PDB entry 1QHI | X-ray diffraction, 1.90 A resolution | chains A and B

Chain A (and B):
Molecule: Protein (THYMIDINE kinase)
From: Herpes simplex virus (type 1 / strain 17)
Notes: EC 2.7.1.21; chain B of this document is another copy of the same molecule, construct and numbering; everything in this record applies to it too
Reference sequence: P03176 (KITH_HSV11); numbering as in UniProt (aligned over 11-376)
Chain sequence (366 residues; row label = number of the first residue in the row):
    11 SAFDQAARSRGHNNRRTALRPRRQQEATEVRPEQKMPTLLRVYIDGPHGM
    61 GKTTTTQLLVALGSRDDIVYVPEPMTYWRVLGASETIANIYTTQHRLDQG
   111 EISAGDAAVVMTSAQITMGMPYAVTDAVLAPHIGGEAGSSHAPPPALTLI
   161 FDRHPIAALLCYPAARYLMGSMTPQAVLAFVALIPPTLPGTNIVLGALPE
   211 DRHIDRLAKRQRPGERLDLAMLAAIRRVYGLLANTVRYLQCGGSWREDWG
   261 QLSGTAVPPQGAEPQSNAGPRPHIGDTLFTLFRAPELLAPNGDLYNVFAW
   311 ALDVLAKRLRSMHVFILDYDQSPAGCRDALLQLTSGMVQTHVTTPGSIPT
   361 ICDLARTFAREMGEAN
Disordered / not traced: 11-45, 71-76, 149-153, 265-279, 376 (chain B: 11-45, 74-76, 149-153, 264-277, 376)
Residues lining bound ligands: 9-(4-hydroxybutyl)-N2-phenylguanine (BPG): His58, Glu83, Trp88, Ile97, Ile100, Tyr101, Met121, Gln125, Met128, Gly129, Tyr132, Arg163, Ala168, Tyr172, Arg176, Arg222, Met231
Reported in the primary citation:
  - binding site for 9-(4-hydroxybutyl)-N2-phenylguanine: Lys62, Glu83, Trp88, Gln125, Met128, Tyr132, Arg163, Ala168, Tyr172, Arg176

How chain A and chain B interact:
Residue-residue contacts (57):
  Tyr87(A) - Gln185(B)
  Tyr87(A) - Phe308(B)
  Leu91(A) - Gln185(B)  hydrogen bond (backbone-side chain)
  Leu91(A) - Tyr305(B)
  Leu91(A) - Phe308(B)
  Gly92(A) - Gln185(B)  hydrogen bond (backbone-side chain)
  Val119(A) - Val119(B)  hydrophobic
  Val119(A) - Val120(B)  hydrophobic
  Val119(A) - Ser123(B)  hydrogen bond (backbone-side chain)
  Val120(A) - Val119(B)  hydrophobic
  Thr122(A) - Ser123(B)
  Ser123(A) - Val119(B)
  Ser123(A) - Thr122(B)
  Ser123(A) - Ser123(B)
  Ile126(A) - Ile126(B)  hydrophobic
  Ile126(A) - Ala189(B)  hydrophobic
  Met130(A) - Ala189(B)  hydrophobic
  Met130(A) - Val307(B)
  Ala133(A) - Ala192(B)  hydrophobic
  Ala133(A) - Leu193(B)  hydrophobic
  Val134(A) - Ala192(B)  hydrophobic
  Ala137(A) - Val314(B)  hydrophobic
  Ala137(A) - Lys317(B)  hydrogen bond (backbone-side chain)
  Val138(A) - Trp310(B)  hydrophobic
  Pro141(A) - Lys317(B)
  Gln185(A) - Tyr87(B)
  Gln185(A) - Leu91(B)  hydrogen bond (side chain-backbone)
  Gln185(A) - Gly92(B)
  Ala189(A) - Ile126(B)  hydrophobic
  Ala189(A) - Met130(B)  hydrophobic
  Ala192(A) - Val134(B)  hydrophobic
  Leu193(A) - Ala133(B)  hydrophobic
  Leu193(A) - Leu193(B)
  Tyr305(A) - Leu91(B)
  Tyr305(A) - Glu371(B)
  Asn306(A) - Thr367(B)
  Asn306(A) - Glu371(B)  hydrogen bond (backbone-side chain)
  Val307(A) - Met130(B)
  Val307(A) - Glu371(B)  hydrogen bond (backbone-side chain)
  Val307(A) - Met372(B)  hydrophobic
  Phe308(A) - Tyr87(B)  hydrophobic
  Phe308(A) - Leu91(B)
  Phe308(A) - Met130(B)  hydrophobic
  Trp310(A) - Val138(B)  hydrophobic
  Trp310(A) - Leu364(B)  hydrophobic
  Trp310(A) - Thr367(B)
  Trp310(A) - Phe368(B)
  Val314(A) - Ala137(B)  hydrophobic
  Lys317(A) - Ala137(B)  hydrogen bond (side chain-backbone)
  Leu364(A) - Trp310(B)  hydrophobic
  Thr367(A) - Asn306(B)
  Thr367(A) - Trp310(B)
  Phe368(A) - Trp310(B)
  Glu371(A) - Tyr305(B)
  Glu371(A) - Asn306(B)  hydrogen bond (side chain-backbone)
  Glu371(A) - Val307(B)  hydrogen bond (side chain-backbone)
  Met372(A) - Val307(B)  hydrophobic
Interface residues without a listed pair, chain A (36 interface residues in all): Ala118, Leu169, Leu188, Ala311, Arg318, Arg370
Interface residues without a listed pair, chain B (37 interface residues in all): Ala118, Pro131, Pro141, Leu169, Leu188, Phe190, Ala311, Arg370

Overview:
Chain A and chain B form an interface of 36 and 37 residues respectively, with 10 hydrogen bonds. Polar
contacts include Leu91(A)-Gln185(B), Gly92(A)-Gln185(B) and Val119(A)-Ser123(B). Ligands of chain A:
9-(4-hydroxybutyl)-N2-phenylguanine. The paper reports a binding site for 9-(4-hydroxybutyl)-N2-phenylguanine
at Lys62(A), Glu83(A) and Trp88(A) among others.
Both chains are Protein (THYMIDINE kinase) (Herpes simplex virus (type 1 / strain 17)). Entry 1QHI (Herpes
simplex virus type-I thymidine kinase complexed with a novel non-substrate inhibitor,
9-(4-hydroxybutyl)-N2-phenylguanine) was determined by X-ray diffraction (same publication as 2KI5).
